Entry 6VO3 (electron microscopy, 4.25 A resolution (low resolution: residue-level contacts below are approximate; hydrogen-bond / salt-bridge calls are withheld)); this record covers chains A and C of the 12 polymer chains in the assembly.

Chain A (and C):
Protein: AMC009 SOSIP.v4.2 envelope glycoprotein gp120
Source organism: Human immunodeficiency virus 1
Notes: chain C of this document is another copy of the same molecule, construct and numbering; everything in this record applies to it too
Chain sequence (482 residues; numbered 29 to 507 plus 29 insertion-coded residues; 26 numbers in that range are skipped by the numbering (no residue carries them; nothing is unmodelled there); the number before each row is that of its first residue; a row labelled like 134A-134T holds insertion residues (134A, then the next letters in order)):
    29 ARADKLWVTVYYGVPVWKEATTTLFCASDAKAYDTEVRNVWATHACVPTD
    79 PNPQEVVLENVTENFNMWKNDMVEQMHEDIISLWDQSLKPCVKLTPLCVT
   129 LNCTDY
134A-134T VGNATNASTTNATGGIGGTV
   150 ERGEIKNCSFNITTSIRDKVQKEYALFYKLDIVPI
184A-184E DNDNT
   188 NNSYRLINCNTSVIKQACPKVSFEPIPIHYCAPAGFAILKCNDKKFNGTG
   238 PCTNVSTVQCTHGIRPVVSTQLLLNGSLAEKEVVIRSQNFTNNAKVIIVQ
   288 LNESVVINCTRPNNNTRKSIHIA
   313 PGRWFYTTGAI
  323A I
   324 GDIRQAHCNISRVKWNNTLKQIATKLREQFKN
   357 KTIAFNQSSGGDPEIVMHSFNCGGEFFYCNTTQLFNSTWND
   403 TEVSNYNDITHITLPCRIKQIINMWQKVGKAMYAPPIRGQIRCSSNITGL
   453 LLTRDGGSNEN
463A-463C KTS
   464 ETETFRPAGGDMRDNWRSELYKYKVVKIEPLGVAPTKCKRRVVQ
Not modelled in the structure: 29-34, 59-65, 134A-134T, 184A-184E, 403-412, 503-507
Cystine bridges: Cys54-Cys74, Cys119-Cys205, Cys126-Cys196, Cys131-Cys157, Cys218-Cys247, Cys228-Cys239, Cys296-Cys331, Cys378-Cys445, Cys385-Cys418
Glycans and other covalent adducts: N-acetylglucosamine (NAG) linked to Asn88, Asn197, Asn234, Asn241, Asn262, Asn276, Asn362, Asn386, Asn392, Asn396, Asn448, Asn463
Reported in the primary citation:
  - post-translational modification sites: Asn156, Asn160, Asn332 (proposed by the authors, not directly observed)

How chain A and chain C interact:
Contacting residue pairs (9):
  Thr128(A) with Asp167(C)
  Asn197(A) with Ile165(C); Pro313(C)
  Thr198(A) with Ile165(C); His308(C); Pro313(C); Trp316(C)
  Ser199(A) with Pro313(C)
  Val200(A) with Gly314(C)
Interface residues without a listed pair, chain A (8 interface residues in all): Thr123, Val127, Arg192

Overview:
Chain A and chain C form an interface of 8 and 6 residues respectively. N-acetylglucosamine is covalently
linked to Asn88(A), Asn197(A), Asn234(A), Asn241(A), Asn262(A) and Asn276(A) and 6 more. The paper reports
modification sites Asn156(A), Asn160(A) and Asn332(A).
Chain A and chain C are both AMC009 SOSIP.v4.2 envelope glycoprotein gp120 (Human immunodeficiency virus 1);
the structure, AMC009 SOSIP.v4.2 in complex with PGV04 Fab, was determined by electron microscopy.
